7SG2 - chains A and C of the 5 polymer chains in the assembly; structure by X-ray diffraction, 3.10 A resolution.

Chain A:
Name: HLA class II histocompatibility antigen, DQ alpha 1 chain
Source organism: Homo sapiens
UniProtKB: P01909 (DQA1_HUMAN); the construct lacks a stretch of the UniProt sequence and is renumbered around it, so the offset changes along the chain: -1 to 9 = UniProt 24-34; 10-52 = UniProt 36-78; 54-181 = UniProt 79-206
Sequence (183 residues; each row starts with the number of its first residue; note: 1 number in that range is skipped by the numbering (no residue carries it; nothing is unmodelled there); numbers below 1 keep their minus sign (Glu-1 is residue -1)):
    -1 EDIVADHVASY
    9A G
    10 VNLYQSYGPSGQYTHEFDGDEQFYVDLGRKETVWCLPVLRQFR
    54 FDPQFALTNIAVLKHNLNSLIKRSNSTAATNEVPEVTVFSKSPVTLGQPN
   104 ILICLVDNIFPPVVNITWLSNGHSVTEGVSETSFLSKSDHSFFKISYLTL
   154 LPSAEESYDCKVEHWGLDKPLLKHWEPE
Unresolved in the structure: -1 to 1, 160, 181
Disulfide bonds: Cys107-Cys163
Glycans and other covalent adducts: N-acetylglucosamine (NAG) linked to Asn118
Swiss-Prot annotation at these positions:
  - region: Glu179 to Glu181 (Connecting peptide)
  - glycosylation (N-linked (GlcNAc...) asparagine): Asn78, Asn118

Chain C:
Name: DQ2-glia-omega1 peptide
Source organism: Homo sapiens
Sequence (13 residues; each row starts with the number of its first residue; numbering starts at 0):
     0 QPFPQPEQPFPGS

Interface between chain A and chain C:
Pairs across the interface (28; chain A residue first):
  Tyr9(A) - Gln4(C)  hydrogen bond (backbone-backbone)
  Tyr22(A) - Pro3(C)
  Phe51(A) - Gln0(C)
  Arg52(A) - Gln0(C)  hydrogen bond (backbone-backbone)
  Arg52(A) - Pro1(C)
  Phe54(A) - Pro1(C)
  Phe54(A) - Pro3(C)  hydrophobic
  Phe58(A) - Pro3(C)  hydrophobic
  Phe58(A) - Gln4(C)
  Phe58(A) - Pro5(C)  hydrophobic
  Asn62(A) - Gln4(C)
  Asn62(A) - Pro5(C)
  Asn62(A) - Glu6(C)  hydrogen bond (side chain-backbone)
  Val65(A) - Glu6(C)
  Val65(A) - Gln7(C)
  Val65(A) - Pro8(C)
  Leu66(A) - Glu6(C)
  His68(A) - Phe9(C)  hydrogen bond (side chain-backbone)
  His68(A) - Ser12(C)
  Asn69(A) - Glu6(C)
  Asn69(A) - Gln7(C)  hydrogen bond (side chain-backbone)
  Asn69(A) - Pro8(C)
  Asn69(A) - Phe9(C)  hydrogen bond (side chain-backbone)
  Ser72(A) - Ser12(C)
  Leu73(A) - Phe9(C)  hydrophobic
  Lys75(A) - Ser12(C)
  Arg76(A) - Phe9(C)
  Arg76(A) - Pro10(C)  hydrogen bond (side chain-backbone)
Other interface residues (no listed pair), chain A (20 interface residues in all): Asn11, His24, Trp43, Gln50, Asn71
Other interface residues (no listed pair), chain C (12 interface residues in all): Phe2

In short:
20 residues of chain A face 12 of chain C across their interface; the contacts include 7 hydrogen bonds. Among
the polar pairs are Asn62(A)-Glu6(C), His68(A)-Phe9(C) and Asn69(A)-Gln7(C). Covalently linked
N-acetylglucosamine: at Asn118(A).
Here chain A is HLA class II histocompatibility antigen, DQ alpha 1 chain and chain C is DQ2-glia-omega1
peptide, both from Homo sapiens. Entry 7SG2 (XPA5 TCR in complex with HLA-DQ2-omega1) was determined by X-ray
diffraction (same publication as 7SG0 and 7SG1).
